Entry 8J7W (electron microscopy, 2.92 A resolution); this record covers chains B and D of the 6 polymer chains in the assembly.

[Chain B]
Protein: Zinc transporter 7
From: Homo sapiens
UniProt: Q8NEW0 (ZNT7_HUMAN); residue numbers follow UniProt; this construct covers 1-376
Sequence (390 residues; numbered -13 to 376; the number before each row is that of its first residue; numbers below 1 keep their minus sign (Met-13 is residue -13)):
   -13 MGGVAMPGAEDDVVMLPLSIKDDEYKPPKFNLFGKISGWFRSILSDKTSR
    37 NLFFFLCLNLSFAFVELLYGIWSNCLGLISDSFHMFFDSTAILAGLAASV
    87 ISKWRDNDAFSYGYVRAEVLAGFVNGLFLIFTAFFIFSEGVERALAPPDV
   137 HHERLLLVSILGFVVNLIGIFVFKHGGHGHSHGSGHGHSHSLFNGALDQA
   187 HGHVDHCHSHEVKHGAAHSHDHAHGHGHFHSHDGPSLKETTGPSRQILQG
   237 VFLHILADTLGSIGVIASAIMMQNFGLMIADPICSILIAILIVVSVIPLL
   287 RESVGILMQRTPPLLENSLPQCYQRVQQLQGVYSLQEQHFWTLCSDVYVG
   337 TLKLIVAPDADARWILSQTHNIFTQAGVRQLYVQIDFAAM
Not modelled in the structure: -13 to 21, 161-238
Sequence notes: initiating methionine (-13); expression tag (-12 to 0)
Ion coordination: Zn2+: His70, Asp74, His240, Asp244
From the paper describing this entry:
  - conformationally variable residues (side-chain flip): His70

[Chain D]
Protein: Light chain of YN7114-08 Fab
From: Mus musculus
Notes: antibody fragment or engineered binder
Sequence (218 residues; row label = number of the first residue in the row):
     1 DIVLTQSPASLAVSLRRRATISCRASESVDGYGHSFMHWYQQKSGQPPKL
    51 LIYRASNLESGVPARFSGSGSRTDFTLTIDPVEADDAATYYCQQSNEDPY
   101 TFGSGTKLEIKRADAAPTVSIFPPSSEQLTSGGASVVCFLNNFYPKDINV
   151 KWKIDGSERQNGVLNSWTDQDSKDSTYSMSSTLTLTKDEYERHNSYTCEA
   201 THKTSTSPIVKSFNRNEC
Not modelled in the structure: 216-218
Cystine bridges: Cys23-Cys92, Cys138-Cys198

[Chain B / chain D interface]
Residue-residue contacts (13):
  Gln316(B) - Asp98(D)
  Gln316(B) - Tyr100(D)  hydrogen bond
  Asp347(B) - Phe36(D)
  Arg349(B) - His34(D)
  Arg349(B) - Arg54(D)
  Trp350(B) - Phe36(D)  hydrophobic
  Trp350(B) - Ser95(D)  hydrogen bond (side chain-backbone)
  Trp350(B) - Asn96(D)  hydrogen bond (side chain-backbone)
  Ser353(B) - Gly31(D)
  Ser353(B) - Tyr32(D)
  Gln354(B) - Asn96(D)
  His356(B) - Tyr32(D)
  Asn357(B) - Tyr32(D)
Interface residues without a listed pair, chain B (9 interface residues in all): Thr360
Interface residues without a listed pair, chain D (10 interface residues in all): Glu97

[Overview]
9 residues of chain B face 10 of chain D across their interface, with 3 hydrogen bonds. Polar pairs include
Gln316(B)-Tyr100(D), Trp350(B)-Ser95(D) and Trp350(B)-Asn96(D). The Zn2+ site is built by His70(B), Asp74(B),
His240(B) and Asp244(B). From the paper: conformational variability at His70(B).
Here chain B is Zinc transporter 7 (Homo sapiens) and chain D is Light chain of YN7114-08 Fab (Mus musculus).
Entry 8J7W (Cryo-EM structure of hZnT7-Fab complex in zinc state 2) was determined by electron microscopy,
deposited together with 8J7T, 8J7U, 8J7V, 8J7X, 8J7Y and 8J80.
